Entry 9MUO (electron microscopy, 3.30 A resolution); this record covers chains A and C of the 6 polymer chains in the assembly.

# Chain A (and C)
Protein: Cat1 (CRISPR-associated TIR 1)
Notes: chain C of this document is another copy of the same molecule, construct and numbering; everything in this record applies to it too
Chain sequence (263 residues; numbered 1 to 263; the number before each row is that of its first residue):
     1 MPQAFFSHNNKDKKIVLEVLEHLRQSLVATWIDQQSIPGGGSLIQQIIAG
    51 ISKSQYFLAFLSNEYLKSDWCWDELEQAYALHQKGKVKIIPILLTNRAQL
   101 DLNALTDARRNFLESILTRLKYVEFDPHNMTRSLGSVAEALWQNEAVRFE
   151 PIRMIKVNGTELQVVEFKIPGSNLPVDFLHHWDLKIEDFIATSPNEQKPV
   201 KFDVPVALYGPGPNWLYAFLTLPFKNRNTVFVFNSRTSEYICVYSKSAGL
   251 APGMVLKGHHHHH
Unresolved in the structure: 1, 34-41, 259-263
Reported in the primary citation:
  - binding site for the ligand DQV: His8, Asn10, Asp33, Lys121, Tyr122
  - catalytic residues: Tyr122
  - mutagenesis - D33A: decreased catalytic activity on NAD+
  - mutagenesis - Y122A: abolished catalytic activity on NAD+

# Chain A / chain C interface
Residue-residue contacts (12):
  Ser42(A) with Lys121(C)
  Glu187(A) with Ser172(C)
  Asp188(A) with Gly171(C); Ser172(C)
  Thr192(A) with Glu166(C); Tyr209(C), hydrogen bond (backbone-side chain); Pro211(C)
  Phe202(A) with Tyr209(C)
  Asn226(A) with Ser235(C), hydrogen bond (backbone-side chain)
  Arg227(A) with Pro211(C)
  Lys246(A) with Ser235(C), hydrogen bond (side chain-backbone); Arg236(C)
Other interface residues (no listed pair), chain A (11 interface residues in all): Asp33, Ser193, Pro194
Other interface residues (no listed pair), chain C (13 interface residues in all): Arg132, Glu139, Lys168, Phe233, Ser238

# In short
The interface between chain A and chain C involves 11 residues on one side and 13 on the other, with 3
hydrogen bonds. Polar contacts include Thr192(A)-Tyr209(C), Asn226(A)-Ser235(C) and Lys246(A)-Ser235(C). From
the paper: the catalytic residue Tyr122(A); D33A of chain A reduces catalytic activity on NAD+.
Both chains are Cat1 (CRISPR-associated TIR 1). Entry 9MUO (Cryo-EM structure of CRISPR-associated cA4 bound
Cat1 Pentagonal filament assembly in the presence of NAD analog ...) was determined by electron microscopy
(same publication as 9MUD, 9MUE and 9MW9).
